PDB entry 4QZ4 | X-ray diffraction, 3.00 A resolution | chains M and b of the 28 polymer chains in the assembly

Chain M:
Protein: Proteasome subunit beta type-7
Organism: Saccharomyces cerevisiae
Notes: EC 3.4.25.1
UniProt: P30657 (PSB7_YEAST); residues -12 to 233 here correspond to UniProt positions 21-266 (UniProt number = residue number + 33)
Sequence (246 residues; row label = number of the first residue in the row; numbers below 1 keep their minus sign (Thr-12 is residue -12)):
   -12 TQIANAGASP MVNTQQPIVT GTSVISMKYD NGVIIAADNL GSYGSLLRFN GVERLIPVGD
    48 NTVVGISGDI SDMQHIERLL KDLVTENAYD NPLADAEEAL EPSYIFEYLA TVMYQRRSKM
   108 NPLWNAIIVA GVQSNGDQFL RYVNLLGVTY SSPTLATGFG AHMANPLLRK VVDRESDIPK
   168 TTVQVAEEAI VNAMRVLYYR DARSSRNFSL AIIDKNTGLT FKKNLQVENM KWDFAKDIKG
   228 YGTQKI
Disordered / not traced: -12 to 0, 226-233

Chain b:
Protein: Proteasome subunit beta type-1
Organism: Saccharomyces cerevisiae
Notes: EC 3.4.25.1
UniProt: P38624 (PSB1_YEAST); residues 1-196 here correspond to UniProt positions 20-215 (UniProt number = residue number + 19)
Sequence (196 residues; each row starts with the number of its first residue):
     1 TSIMAVTFKD GVILGADSRT TTGAYIANRV TDKLTRVHDK IWCCRSGSAA DTQAIADIVQ
    61 YHLELYTSQY GTPSTETAAS VFKELCYENK DNLTAGIIVA GYDDKNKGEV YTIPLGGSVH
   121 KLPYAIAGSG STFIYGYCDK NFRENMSKEE TVDFIKHSLS QAIKWDGSSG GVIRMVVLTA
   181 AGVERLIFYP DEYEQL
Glycans and other covalent adducts: compound 04C linked to Thr1
Small-molecule neighbours: 04C (1,2,4-trideoxy-4-methyl-2-{[N-(morpholin-4-ylacetyl)-L-alanyl-O-methyl-L-tyrosyl]amino}-1-phenyl-D-xylitol): Arg19, Thr20, Thr21, Thr22, Thr31, Lys33, Arg45, Ser46, Gly47, Ser48, Ala49, Thr52, Thr94, Ser129, Ser168
UniProt features mapped onto this chain:
  - active site: Thr1 (Nucleophile)

How chain M and chain b interact:
Residue-residue contacts - 46 pairs, chain M then chain b:
  Ser32(M) with Trp165(b); Asp166(b); Gly167(b), hydrogen bond (backbone-backbone)
  Leu33(M) with Phe133(b), hydrophobic; Trp165(b)
  Leu34(M) with Lys164(b); Trp165(b), hydrogen bond (backbone-backbone); Gly167(b)
  Arg35(M) with Trp165(b)
  Phe146(M) with Ala24(b); Tyr25(b)
  Tyr185(M) with Glu194(b), hydrogen bond
  Tyr186(M) with Ile26(b); Arg29(b)
  Arg187(M) with Ala24(b); Tyr25(b); Ile26(b), hydrogen bond (backbone-backbone); Ala27(b), hydrogen bond (side chain-backbone); Asn28(b); Arg29(b)
  Asp188(M) with Ala24(b); Ile26(b)
  Ala189(M) with Arg19(b); Ala24(b), hydrogen bond (backbone-backbone); Ile26(b); Gly167(b)
  Arg190(M) with Ala24(b); Gly167(b)
  Arg193(M) with Asp191(b), salt bridge; Glu194(b), salt bridge
  Lys218(M) with Arg29(b), hydrogen bond (backbone-side chain)
  Trp219(M) with Arg29(b); Gly171(b); Val172(b), hydrophobic; Tyr189(b); Pro190(b)
  Asp220(M) with Tyr189(b)
  Phe221(M) with Arg29(b); Val30(b), hydrophobic
  Ala222(M) with Val30(b), hydrophobic; Arg174(b), hydrogen bond (backbone-side chain); Ile187(b)
  Lys223(M) with Ile187(b); Tyr189(b)
  Ile225(M) with Val30(b), hydrophobic; Arg174(b)
Other interface residues (no listed pair), chain M (21 interface residues in all): Met150, Met217
Other interface residues (no listed pair), chain b (25 interface residues in all): Thr21, Asp32, Ile163, Ser168

Summary:
The interface between chain M and chain b involves 21 residues on one side and 25 on the other; the contacts
include 8 hydrogen bonds and 2 salt bridges. Polar pairs include Arg193(M)-Asp191(b), Arg193(M)-Glu194(b) and
Tyr185(M)-Glu194(b). Covalently linked compound 04C: at Thr1(b).
Chain M is Proteasome subunit beta type-7 and chain b is Proteasome subunit beta type-1, both from
Saccharomyces cerevisiae; the structure, yCP beta5-A49S mutant in complex with the epoxyketone inhibitor ONX
0914, was determined by X-ray diffraction, deposited together with 4QUX, 4QUY, 4QV0, 4QV1, 4QV3, 4QV4 and 42
further entries.
